Entry 4XT9 (X-ray diffraction, 2.25 A resolution); this record covers chains A and B.

[Chain A]
Molecule: Nuclear receptor ROR-gamma
From: Homo sapiens
Reference sequence: P51449 (RORG_HUMAN); numbering as in UniProt (aligned over 265-507)
Chain sequence (243 residues; each row starts with the number of its first residue):
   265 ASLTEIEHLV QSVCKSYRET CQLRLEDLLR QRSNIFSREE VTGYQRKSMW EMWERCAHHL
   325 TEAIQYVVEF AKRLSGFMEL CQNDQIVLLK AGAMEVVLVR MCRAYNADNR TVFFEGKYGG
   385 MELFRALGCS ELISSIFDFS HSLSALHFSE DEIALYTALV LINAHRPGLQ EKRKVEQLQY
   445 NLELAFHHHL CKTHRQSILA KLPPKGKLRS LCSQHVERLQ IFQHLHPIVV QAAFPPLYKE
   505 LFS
Residues lining bound ligands: 43V (N-[4-(2,5-dichlorophenyl)-5-phenyl-1,3-thiazol-2-yl]-2-[4-(ethylsulfonyl)phenyl]acetamide): Cys-285, Gln-286, Leu-287, Leu-292, Cys-320, His-323, Leu-324, Met-358, Val-361, Arg-364, Met-365, Arg-367, Ala-368, Val-376, Phe-377, Phe-378, Phe-388, Ile-397, Ile-400, Phe-401, Ser-404, His-479
UniProt features mapped onto this chain:
  - motif: Leu-501 to Phe-506 (AF-2)
  - mutagenesis: Ala-327 (A327F: Completely abolishes transcriptional activity), Phe-378 (F378Q: Completely abolishes transcriptional activity), Ile-397 (I397N: Nearly abolishes transcriptional activity)

[Chain B]
Molecule: Lys-ile-leu-his-arg-leu-leu-gln
Chain sequence (8 residues; each row starts with the number of its first residue):
   688 KILHRLLQ

[Interface between chain A and chain B]
Residue-residue contacts (17; chain A residue first):
  Val-332(A) / Leu-690(B)  hydrophobic
  Lys-336(A) / Leu-693(B)  hydrogen bond (side chain-backbone)
  Lys-336(A) / Leu-694(B)  hydrogen bond (side chain-backbone)
  Phe-341(A) / Leu-694(B)  hydrophobic
  Met-342(A) / Leu-694(B)
  Gln-346(A) / His-691(B)  hydrogen bond
  Gln-349(A) / Leu-694(B)
  Ile-350(A) / His-691(B)
  Leu-353(A) / Leu-690(B)  hydrophobic
  Leu-353(A) / Leu-694(B)  hydrophobic
  Pro-500(A) / Ile-689(B)  hydrophobic
  Leu-501(A) / Ile-689(B)  hydrophobic
  Leu-501(A) / Leu-693(B)  hydrophobic
  Glu-504(A) / Lys-688(B)  hydrogen bond (side chain-backbone)
  Glu-504(A) / Ile-689(B)  hydrogen bond (side chain-backbone)
  Glu-504(A) / Leu-690(B)  hydrogen bond (side chain-backbone)
  Leu-505(A) / Leu-690(B)  hydrophobic
Also at the interface, not in a pair above, chain A (13 interface residues in all): Lys-354
Also at the interface, not in a pair above, chain B (7 interface residues in all): Gln-695

[Summary]
Chain A and chain B form an interface of 13 and 7 residues respectively, with 6 hydrogen bonds. Among the
polar pairs are Lys-336(A)/Leu-693(B), Lys-336(A)/Leu-694(B) and Gln-346(A)/His-691(B). Chain A binds compound
43V. UniProt lists 3 mutagenesis sites on chain A.
Here chain A is Nuclear receptor ROR-gamma (Homo sapiens) and chain B is Lys-ile-leu-his-arg-leu-leu-gln.
Entry 4XT9 (RORgamma (263-509) complexed with GSK2435341A and SRC2) was determined by X-ray diffraction.
